Entry 1S0B (X-ray diffraction, 2.00 A resolution); this record covers chain A.

== Chain A ==
Name: Botulinum neurotoxin type B
From: Clostridium botulinum
Notes: EC 3.4.24.69
UniProtKB: P10844 (BXB_CLOBO); numbering as in UniProt (aligned over 1-1290)
Chain sequence (1290 residues; numbered 1 to 1290; the number before each row is that of its first residue):
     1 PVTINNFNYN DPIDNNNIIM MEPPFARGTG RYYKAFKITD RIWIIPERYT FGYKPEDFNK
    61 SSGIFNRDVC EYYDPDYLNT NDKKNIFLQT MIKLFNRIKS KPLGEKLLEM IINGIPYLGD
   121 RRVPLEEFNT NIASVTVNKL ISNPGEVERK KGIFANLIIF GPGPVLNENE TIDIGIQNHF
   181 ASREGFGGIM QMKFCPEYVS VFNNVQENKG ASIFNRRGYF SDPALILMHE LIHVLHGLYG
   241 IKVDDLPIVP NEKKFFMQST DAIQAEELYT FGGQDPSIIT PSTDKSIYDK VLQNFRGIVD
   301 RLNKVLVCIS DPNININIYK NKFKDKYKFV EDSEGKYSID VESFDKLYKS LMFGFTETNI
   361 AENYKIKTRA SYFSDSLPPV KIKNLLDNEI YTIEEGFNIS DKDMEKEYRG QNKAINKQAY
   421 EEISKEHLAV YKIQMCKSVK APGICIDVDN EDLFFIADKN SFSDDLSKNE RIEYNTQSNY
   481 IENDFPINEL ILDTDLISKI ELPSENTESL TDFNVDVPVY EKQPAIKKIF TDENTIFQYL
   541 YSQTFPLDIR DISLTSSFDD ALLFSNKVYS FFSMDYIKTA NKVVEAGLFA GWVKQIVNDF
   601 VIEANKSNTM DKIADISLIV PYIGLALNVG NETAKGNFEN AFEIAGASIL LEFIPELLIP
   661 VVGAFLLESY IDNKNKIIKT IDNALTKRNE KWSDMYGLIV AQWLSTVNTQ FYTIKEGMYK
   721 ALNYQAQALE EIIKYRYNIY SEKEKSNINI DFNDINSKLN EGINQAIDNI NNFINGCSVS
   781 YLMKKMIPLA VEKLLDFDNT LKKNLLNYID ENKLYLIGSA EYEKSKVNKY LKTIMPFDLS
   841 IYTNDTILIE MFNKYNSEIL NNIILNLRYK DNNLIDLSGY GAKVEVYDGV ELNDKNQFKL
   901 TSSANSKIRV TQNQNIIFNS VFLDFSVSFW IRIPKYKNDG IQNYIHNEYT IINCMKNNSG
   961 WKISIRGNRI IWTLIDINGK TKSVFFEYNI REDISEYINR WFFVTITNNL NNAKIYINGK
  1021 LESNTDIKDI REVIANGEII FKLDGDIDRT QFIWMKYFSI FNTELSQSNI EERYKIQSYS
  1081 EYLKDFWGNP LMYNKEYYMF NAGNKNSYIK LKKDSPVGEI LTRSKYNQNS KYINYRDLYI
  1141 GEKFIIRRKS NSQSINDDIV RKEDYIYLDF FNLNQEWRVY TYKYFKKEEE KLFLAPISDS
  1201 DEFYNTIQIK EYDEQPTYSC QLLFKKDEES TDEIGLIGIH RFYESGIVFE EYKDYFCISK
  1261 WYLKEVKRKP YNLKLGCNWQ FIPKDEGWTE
Disordered / not traced: 440-442
Ion coordination: Ca2+ site 1: P276, I279, D284, N483; Ca2+ site 2: A561, F564, K567
UniProt features mapped onto this chain:
  - binding site (a ganglioside GT1b (d18:1(4E))): E1189, E1190
  - mutagenesis: E1189 (E1189L: Decreased toxicity, heavy chain has decreased binding to synaptosomes and to GT1b), E1190 (E1190L: Greatly decreased toxicity, heavy chain has decreased binding to synaptosomes, binds less GT1b)

== In short ==
P276, I279, D284 and N483 form the Ca2+ site 1. A561, F564 and K567 form the Ca2+ site 2. Curated annotation
(UniProt) lists ganglioside GT1b (d18:1(4E))-binding residues E1189 and E1190 and 2 mutagenesis sites.
Chain A is Botulinum neurotoxin type B (Clostridium botulinum); the structure, Crystal structure of botulinum
neurotoxin type B at pH 4.0, was determined by X-ray diffraction (same publication as 1S0C, 1S0D, 1S0E, 1S0F
and 1S0G).
